PDB entry 5L6S | X-ray diffraction, 3.04 A resolution | chains A and C of the 4 polymer chains in the assembly

Chain A (and C):
Molecule: Glucose-1-phosphate adenylyltransferase
Organism: Escherichia coli K-12
Notes: EC 2.7.7.27; chain C of this document is another copy of the same molecule, construct and numbering; everything in this record applies to it too
UniProt: P0A6V1 (GLGC_ECOLI); residues 1-431 here = UniProt positions 1-431
Amino-acid sequence (431 residues; row label = number of the first residue in the row):
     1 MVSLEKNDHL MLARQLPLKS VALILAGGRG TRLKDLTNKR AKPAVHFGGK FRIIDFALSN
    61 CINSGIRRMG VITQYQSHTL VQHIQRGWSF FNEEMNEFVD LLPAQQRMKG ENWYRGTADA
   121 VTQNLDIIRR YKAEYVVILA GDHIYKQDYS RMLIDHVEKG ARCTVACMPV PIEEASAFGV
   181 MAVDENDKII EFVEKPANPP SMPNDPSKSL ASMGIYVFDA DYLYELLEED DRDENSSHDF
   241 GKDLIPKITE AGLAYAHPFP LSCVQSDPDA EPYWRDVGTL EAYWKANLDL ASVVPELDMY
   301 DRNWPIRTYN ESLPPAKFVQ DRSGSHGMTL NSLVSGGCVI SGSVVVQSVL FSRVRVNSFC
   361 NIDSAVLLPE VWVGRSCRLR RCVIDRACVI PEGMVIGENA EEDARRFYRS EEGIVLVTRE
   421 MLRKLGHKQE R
Disordered / not traced: 1-9, 105-116, 431 (chain C: 1-13)
UniProt features mapped onto this chain:
  - binding site (beta-D-fructose 1,6-bisphosphate): Lys39, Arg419 to Arg423, Gln429 to Arg431
  - binding site (AMP): Arg40, His46, Arg52, Arg130, Glu370, Arg386
  - binding site (alpha-D-glucose 1-phosphate): Tyr114, Gly179, Glu194, Lys195, Ser212
  - site (Could play a key role in the communication between the regulatory and the substrate sites): Gln74, Trp113
  - natural variant: Ala44 (A44T: In SG14 mutant), Arg67 (R67C: In CL1136 mutant), Pro295 (P295S: In SG5 mutant), Gly336 (G336D: In 618 mutant)
  - mutagenesis: Lys39 (K39E: The level of activation by pyridoxal phosphate and fructose-1,6-phosphate is only approximately 2-fold compared to activation of 15- to 28-fold respectively, for the wild-type ...), Gln74 (Q74A: Insensitive to activation by fructose-1,6-bisphosphate, but still binds fructose-1,6-bisphosphate with similar affinity as the wild-type ...), Trp113 (W113A: Insensitive to activation by fructose-1,6-bisphosphate, but still binds fructose-1,6-bisphosphate, with similar affinity as the wild-type ...), Tyr114 (Y114F: Shows a decrease of affinity for the substrates and less than 2-fold activation by fructose 1,6-bisphosphate in the ADP-glucose synthesis direction ...), Lys195 (K195E/I/H/R: Decrease of the affinity for alpha-D-glucose 1-phosphate, but no loss in adenylyltransferase activity ...)

How chain A and chain C interact:
Residue-residue contacts - 28 pairs, chain A then chain C:
  His78(A) - Asp100(C)  salt bridge
  His78(A) - Leu101(C)
  His78(A) - Leu102(C)
  His78(A) - Ile127(C)
  Val81(A) - Leu101(C)  hydrophobic
  Gln82(A) - Asp100(C)
  Ile84(A) - Gln85(C)
  Gln85(A) - Val99(C)  hydrogen bond (side chain-backbone)
  Gln85(A) - Leu101(C)
  Arg86(A) - Glu93(C)  salt bridge
  Arg86(A) - Phe98(C)
  Ser89(A) - Gln85(C)
  Ser89(A) - Ser89(C)
  Glu93(A) - Arg86(C)  salt bridge
  Glu93(A) - Tyr309(C)
  Glu94(A) - Tyr309(C)
  Glu94(A) - Glu311(C)
  Glu94(A) - Ser312(C)
  Val99(A) - Gln85(C)  hydrogen bond (backbone-side chain)
  Asp100(A) - His78(C)  salt bridge
  Asp100(A) - Gln82(C)
  Leu101(A) - His78(C)
  Leu101(A) - Val81(C)  hydrophobic
  Leu101(A) - Gln85(C)
  Leu102(A) - His78(C)
  Ile127(A) - His78(C)
  Tyr309(A) - Glu93(C)
  Ser312(A) - Glu94(C)
Interface residues without a listed pair, chain C (19 interface residues in all): Ile84, Asn310

Overview:
The interface between chain A and chain C involves 16 residues on one side and 19 on the other; the contacts
include 2 hydrogen bonds and 4 salt bridges. Polar contacts include His78(A)-Asp100(C), Arg86(A)-Glu93(C) and
Gln85(A)-Val99(C).
Both chains are Glucose-1-phosphate adenylyltransferase (Escherichia coli K-12). Entry 5L6S (Crystal structure
of E. coli ADP-glucose pyrophosphorylase (AGPase) in complex with a positive allosteric regulator
beta-fructose-1,6-diphosphate ...) was determined by X-ray diffraction.
